PDB entry 4J8U | X-ray diffraction, 2.38 A resolution | chains G and J of the 10 polymer chains in the assembly

# Chain G
Protein: Histone H2A type 1
From: Xenopus laevis
Reference sequence: P06897 (H2A1_XENLA); aligned to UniProt positions 2-129 over residues 1-128 (the alignment contains insertions or deletions, so no single offset holds)
Amino-acid sequence (128 residues; each row starts with the number of its first residue):
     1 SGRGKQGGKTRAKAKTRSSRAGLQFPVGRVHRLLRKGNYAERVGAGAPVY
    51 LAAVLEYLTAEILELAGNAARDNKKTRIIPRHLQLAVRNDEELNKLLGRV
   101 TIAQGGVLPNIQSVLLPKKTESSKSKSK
Disordered / not traced: 1-13, 120-128
Construct notes: conflict Arg99 (Gly100 in P06897), Ser123 (Ala124 in P06897)
Curated features (UniProtKB/Swiss-Prot):
  - modified residue: Ser1 (N-acetylserine), Lys5 (N6-(2-hydroxyisobutyryl)lysine), Lys9 (N6-(2-hydroxyisobutyryl)lysine), Lys36 (N6-(2-hydroxyisobutyryl)lysine), Lys74 (N6-(2-hydroxyisobutyryl)lysine), Lys75 (N6-(2-hydroxyisobutyryl)lysine), Lys95 (N6-(2-hydroxyisobutyryl)lysine), Gln104 (N5-methylglutamine), Lys118 (N6-(2-hydroxyisobutyryl)lysine)
  - cross-link (Glycyl lysine isopeptide (Lys-Gly)): Lys13 (interchain with G-Cter in ubiquitin), Lys15 (interchain with G-Cter in ubiquitin), Lys119 (interchain with G-Cter in ubiquitin)
Ligand contacts:
  - ELJ (chlorido(eta-6-p-cymene)(N-phenyl-2-pyridinecarbothioamide)osmium(II)), molecule 1: Leu33, Gly37, Tyr39
  - ELJ, molecule 2: Tyr57, Glu61, Glu92

# Chain J
Molecule: 145-nt DNA strand
Sequence (145 nucleotides; each row starts with the number of its first residue; numbers below 1 keep their minus sign (DA-72 is residue -72)):
   -72 ATCAATATCCACCTGCAGATACTACCAAAAGTGTATTTGGAAACTGCTCC
   -22 ATCAAAAGGCATGTTCAGCTGATTCAGCTGAACATGCCTTTTGATGGAGC
    28 AGTTTCCAAATACACTTTTGGTAGTATCTGCAGGTGGATATTGAT

# How chain G and chain J interact
Residue-residue contacts (12; chain G residue first):
  Ala14(G) with DG-42(J), phosphate contact; DT-41(J), phosphate contact
  Lys15(G) with DT-41(J), hydrogen bond to the phosphate
  Arg17(G) with DG-42(J), salt bridge to the phosphate
  Arg20(G) with DT-41(J), salt bridge to the phosphate
  Gly28(G) with DA-43(J), phosphate contact
  Arg29(G) with DA-43(J), hydrogen bond to the phosphate
  Arg32(G) with DA-44(J), hydrogen bond to the phosphate; DA-43(J), salt bridge to the phosphate
  Arg42(G) with DT-35(J), hydrogen bond to the sugar; DG-34(J), sugar contact
  Arg77(G) with DA-54(J), sugar contact
Interface residues without a listed pair, chain G (10 interface residues in all): Thr16

# Summary
The interface between chain G and chain J involves 10 residues on one side and 7 on the other; the contacts
include 4 hydrogen bonds and 3 salt bridges. Polar contacts include Arg42(G)-DT-35(J), Lys15(G)-DT-41(J) and
Arg29(G)-DA-43(J). Chain G binds compound ELJ.
Here chain G is Histone H2A type 1 (Xenopus laevis) and chain J is a 145-nt DNA strand. Entry 4J8U (X-ray
structure of NCP145 with chlorido(eta-6-p-cymene)(N-phenyl-2-pyridinecarbothioamide)osmium(II)) was determined
by X-ray diffraction together with 4J8V, 4J8X and 4J8W from the same study.
